Entry 4D8G (X-ray diffraction, 1.75 A resolution); this record covers chains A and B.

[Chain A (and B)]
Protein: Ribonucleoside-diphosphate reductase subunit beta
From: Chlamydia trachomatis
Notes: EC 1.17.4.1; chain B of this document is another copy of the same molecule, construct and numbering; everything in this record applies to it too
UniProt: O84835 (RIR2_CHLTR); residue numbers follow UniProt; this construct covers 1-346
Chain sequence (366 residues; numbered -19 to 346; the number before each row is that of its first residue; numbers below 1 keep their minus sign (Met-19 is residue -19)):
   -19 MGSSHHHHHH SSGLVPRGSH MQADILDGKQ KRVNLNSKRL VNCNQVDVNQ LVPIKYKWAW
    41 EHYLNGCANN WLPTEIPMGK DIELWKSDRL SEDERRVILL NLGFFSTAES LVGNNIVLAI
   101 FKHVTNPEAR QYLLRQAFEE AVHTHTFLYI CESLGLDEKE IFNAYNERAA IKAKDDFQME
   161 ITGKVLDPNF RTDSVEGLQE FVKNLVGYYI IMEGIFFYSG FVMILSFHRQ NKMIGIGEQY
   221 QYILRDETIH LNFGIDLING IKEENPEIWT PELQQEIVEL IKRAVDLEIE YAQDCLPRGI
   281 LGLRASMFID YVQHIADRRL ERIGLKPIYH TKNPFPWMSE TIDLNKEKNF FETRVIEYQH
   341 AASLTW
Disordered / not traced: -19 to -8, 319-346 (chain B: -19 to -10, 325-346)
Construct notes: expression tag (-19 to 0)
Swiss-Prot annotation at these positions:
  - active site: Tyr129
  - binding site (Fe cation): Glu89, Glu120, His123, Glu193, Glu227, His230
Metal / ion sites: Mn2+: Glu89, Glu120, His123, Glu227; Fe ion: Glu120, Glu193, Glu227, His230

[How chain A and chain B interact]
Residue-residue contacts (158; chain A residue first):
  Pro-4(A) - Trp65(B)
  Pro-4(A) - Lys66(B)
  Pro-4(A) - Ser67(B)
  Pro-4(A) - Arg75(B)
  Arg-3(A) - Glu72(B)  salt bridge
  Arg-3(A) - Arg75(B)
  Gly-2(A) - Arg75(B)
  Gly-2(A) - Leu79(B)
  Ser-1(A) - Trp65(B)
  Ser-1(A) - Arg75(B)  hydrogen bond
  Ser-1(A) - Leu79(B)
  His0(A) - Leu79(B)
  His0(A) - Glu140(B)  salt bridge
  Met1(A) - Leu79(B)
  Met1(A) - Leu80(B)  hydrophobic
  Met1(A) - Glu140(B)
  Met1(A) - Ala144(B)  hydrophobic
  Gln2(A) - Arg148(B)  hydrogen bond (backbone-side chain)
  Ala3(A) - Glu147(B)
  Asp4(A) - Glu147(B)  hydrogen bond (backbone-backbone)
  Asp4(A) - Arg148(B)  salt bridge
  Asp4(A) - Ala149(B)  hydrogen bond (side chain-backbone)
  Ile5(A) - Asn146(B)
  Ile5(A) - Glu147(B)  hydrogen bond (backbone-backbone)
  Ile5(A) - Arg148(B)
  Ile5(A) - Ala149(B)
  Ile5(A) - Lys152(B)
  Gly8(A) - Asn143(B)  hydrogen bond (backbone-side chain)
  Gly8(A) - Asn146(B)
  Gly8(A) - Glu147(B)
  Lys9(A) - Asn143(B)
  Lys9(A) - Glu147(B)
  Lys11(A) - Asn143(B)
  Lys11(A) - Asn146(B)
  Arg12(A) - Glu140(B)
  Arg12(A) - Asn143(B)
  Arg12(A) - Glu147(B)  salt bridge
  Val13(A) - Lys139(B)
  Asp27(A) - Tyr145(B)  hydrogen bond
  Asp27(A) - Asn146(B)
  Asn29(A) - Thr87(B)
  Asn29(A) - Ser90(B)  hydrogen bond (backbone-side chain)
  Asn29(A) - Leu91(B)
  Asn29(A) - Asn94(B)  hydrogen bond
  Asn29(A) - Tyr145(B)  hydrogen bond
  Gln30(A) - Thr87(B)
  Gln30(A) - Phe142(B)
  Gln30(A) - Asn143(B)  hydrogen bond
  Gln30(A) - Asn146(B)
  Leu31(A) - Thr124(B)
  Val32(A) - Leu128(B)  hydrophobic
  Val32(A) - Glu138(B)
  Val32(A) - Phe142(B)  hydrophobic
  Pro33(A) - Lys139(B)
  Ile34(A) - Leu128(B)  hydrophobic
  Trp40(A) - His125(B)
  Trp40(A) - Leu128(B)  hydrophobic
  Tyr43(A) - Phe118(B)
  Tyr43(A) - Ala121(B)  hydrogen bond (side chain-backbone)
  Tyr43(A) - Val122(B)
  Leu44(A) - His125(B)
  Cys47(A) - Phe118(B)  hydrophobic
  Asn50(A) - Asn50(B)
  Asn50(A) - Leu52(B)
  Leu52(A) - Cys47(B)
  Leu52(A) - Asn50(B)
  Trp65(A) - Pro-4(B)
  Trp65(A) - Ser-1(B)
  Lys66(A) - Gly-7(B)  hydrogen bond (side chain-backbone)
  Lys66(A) - Leu-6(B)
  Glu72(A) - Gly-2(B)
  Arg75(A) - Pro-4(B)
  Arg75(A) - Arg-3(B)
  Arg75(A) - Gly-2(B)
  Arg75(A) - Ser-1(B)
  Leu79(A) - Ser-1(B)
  Leu79(A) - His0(B)
  Leu79(A) - Met1(B)
  Leu80(A) - Met1(B)  hydrophobic
  Thr87(A) - Asn29(B)
  Thr87(A) - Gln30(B)
  Ser90(A) - Asn29(B)  hydrogen bond (side chain-backbone)
  Leu91(A) - Asn29(B)
  Asn94(A) - Asn29(B)  hydrogen bond
  Asn94(A) - Phe101(B)
  Asn94(A) - Arg110(B)
  Val97(A) - Val97(B)
  Val97(A) - Phe101(B)  hydrophobic
  Val97(A) - Leu114(B)  hydrophobic
  Leu98(A) - Phe101(B)  hydrophobic
  Leu98(A) - Lys102(B)
  Phe101(A) - Asn94(B)
  Phe101(A) - Val97(B)  hydrophobic
  Phe101(A) - Leu98(B)  hydrophobic
  Lys102(A) - Leu98(B)
  Arg110(A) - Asn94(B)
  Gln111(A) - Ala121(B)  hydrogen bond (side chain-backbone)
  Gln111(A) - Thr124(B)
  Leu114(A) - Val97(B)  hydrophobic
  Leu114(A) - Ala117(B)
  Leu114(A) - Phe118(B)
  Leu114(A) - Ala121(B)  hydrophobic
  Arg115(A) - Phe118(B)
  Ala117(A) - Leu114(B)
  Phe118(A) - Cys47(B)  hydrophobic
  Phe118(A) - Leu114(B)
  Phe118(A) - Arg115(B)
  Phe118(A) - Phe118(B)  hydrophobic
  Ala121(A) - Tyr43(B)  hydrogen bond (backbone-side chain)
  Ala121(A) - Gln111(B)  hydrogen bond (backbone-side chain)
  Val122(A) - Tyr43(B)
  Thr124(A) - Leu31(B)
  Thr124(A) - Gln111(B)
  His125(A) - Trp40(B)
  His125(A) - Tyr43(B)
  His125(A) - Leu44(B)
  Leu128(A) - Leu31(B)  hydrophobic
  Leu128(A) - Val32(B)  hydrophobic
  Leu128(A) - Ile34(B)  hydrophobic
  Leu128(A) - Trp40(B)  hydrophobic
  Ser133(A) - Ser-9(B)
  Glu138(A) - Val32(B)
  Glu138(A) - Pro33(B)
  Lys139(A) - Val13(B)  hydrogen bond (side chain-backbone)
  Lys139(A) - Pro33(B)
  Glu140(A) - His0(B)  salt bridge
  Glu140(A) - Met1(B)  hydrogen bond (side chain-backbone)
  Glu140(A) - Arg12(B)
  Phe142(A) - Gln30(B)
  Phe142(A) - Leu31(B)
  Phe142(A) - Val32(B)  hydrophobic
  Asn143(A) - Gly8(B)  hydrogen bond (side chain-backbone)
  Asn143(A) - Lys9(B)
  Asn143(A) - Lys11(B)
  Asn143(A) - Arg12(B)
  Asn143(A) - Gln30(B)  hydrogen bond
  Ala144(A) - Met1(B)  hydrophobic
  Tyr145(A) - Asp27(B)  hydrogen bond
  Tyr145(A) - Asn29(B)  hydrogen bond
  Asn146(A) - Ile5(B)
  Asn146(A) - Gly8(B)
  Asn146(A) - Lys11(B)
  Asn146(A) - Asp27(B)
  Asn146(A) - Gln30(B)
  Glu147(A) - Ala3(B)
  Glu147(A) - Asp4(B)  hydrogen bond (backbone-backbone)
  Glu147(A) - Ile5(B)  hydrogen bond (backbone-backbone)
  Glu147(A) - Gly8(B)
  Glu147(A) - Lys9(B)
  Glu147(A) - Arg12(B)  salt bridge
  Arg148(A) - Gln2(B)  hydrogen bond (side chain-backbone)
  Arg148(A) - Asp4(B)  salt bridge
  Arg148(A) - Ile5(B)
  Ala149(A) - Asp4(B)  hydrogen bond (backbone-side chain)
  Ala149(A) - Ile5(B)
  Lys152(A) - Ile5(B)
  Pro168(A) - Pro168(B)
  Pro168(A) - Asn169(B)
Also at the interface, not in a pair above, chain A (73 interface residues in all): Val-5, Ile62, Ser67, Glu132, Asp137, Ile141
Also at the interface, not in a pair above, chain B (76 interface residues in all): Val-5, Asn14, Gly83, Leu136, Asp137

[In short]
Chain A and chain B form an interface of 73 and 76 residues respectively, with 28 hydrogen bonds and 7 salt
bridges. Among the polar pairs are Arg-3(A)-Glu72(B), His0(A)-Glu140(B) and Asp4(A)-Arg148(B). UniProt lists
active-site residue Tyr129(A) and 6 Fe cation-binding residues on chain A.
Chain A and chain B are both Ribonucleoside-diphosphate reductase subunit beta (Chlamydia trachomatis); the
structure, Chlamydia trachomatis NrdB with a Mn/Fe cofactor (procedure 2 - low Mn), was determined by X-ray
diffraction together with 4D8F from the same study.
